5L55 - chains B and C of the 28 polymer chains in the assembly; structure by X-ray diffraction, 2.90 A resolution.

Chain B:
Name: Proteasome subunit alpha type-3
From: Saccharomyces cerevisiae S288c
Notes: EC 3.4.25.1
UniProtKB: P23638 (PSA3_YEAST); residues 0-257 here correspond to UniProt positions 1-258 (UniProt number = residue number + 1)
Chain sequence (258 residues; each row starts with the number of its first residue; numbering starts at 0):
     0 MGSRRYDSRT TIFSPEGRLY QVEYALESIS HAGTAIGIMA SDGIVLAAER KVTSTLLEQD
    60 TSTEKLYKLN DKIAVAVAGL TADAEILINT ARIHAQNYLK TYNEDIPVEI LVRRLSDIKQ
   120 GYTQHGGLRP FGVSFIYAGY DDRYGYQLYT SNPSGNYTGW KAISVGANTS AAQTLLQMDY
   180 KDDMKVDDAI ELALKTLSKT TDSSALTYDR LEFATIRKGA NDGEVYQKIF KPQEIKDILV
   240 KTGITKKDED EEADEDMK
Disordered / not traced: 0, 245-257
Curated features (UniProtKB/Swiss-Prot):
  - cross-link (Glycyl lysine isopeptide (Lys-Gly)): Lys99 (interchain with G-Cter in ubiquitin), Lys198 (interchain with G-Cter in ubiquitin), Lys230 (interchain with G-Cter in ubiquitin)

Chain C:
Name: Proteasome subunit alpha type-4
From: Saccharomyces cerevisiae S288c
Notes: EC 3.4.25.1
UniProtKB: P40303 (PSA4_YEAST); residues -1 to 252 here correspond to UniProt positions 1-254 (UniProt number = residue number + 2)
Chain sequence (254 residues; numbered -1 to 252; the number before each row is that of its first residue; numbers below 1 keep their minus sign (Met-1 is residue -1)):
    -1 MSGYDRALSI FSPDGHIFQV EYALEAVKRG TCAVGVKGKN CVVLGCERRS TLKLQDTRIT
    59 PSKVSKIDSH VVLSFSGLNA DSRILIEKAR VEAQSHRLTL EDPVTVEYLT RYVAGVQQRY
   119 TQSGGVRPFG VSTLIAGFDP RDDEPKLYQT EPSGIYSSWS AQTIGRNSKT VREFLEKNYD
   179 RKEPPATVEE CVKLTVRSLL EVVQTGAKNI EITVVKPDSD IVALSSEEIN QYVTQIEQEK
   239 QEQQEQDKKK KSNH
Disordered / not traced: -1 to 0, 241-252
Curated features (UniProtKB/Swiss-Prot):
  - modified residue: Thr58 (Phosphothreonine)

How chain B and chain C interact:
Residue-residue contacts (71):
  Arg3(B) - Arg4(C)
  Asp6(B) - Tyr2(C)  hydrogen bond
  Asp6(B) - Arg4(C)  salt bridge
  Arg8(B) - Arg4(C)
  Thr10(B) - Leu6(C)
  Thr10(B) - Arg125(C)
  Ile11(B) - Leu6(C)  hydrophobic
  Ile11(B) - Gln17(C)
  Phe12(B) - Gln17(C)  hydrogen bond (backbone-side chain)
  Phe12(B) - Tyr20(C)  hydrophobic
  Phe12(B) - Ala21(C)  hydrophobic
  Phe12(B) - Leu76(C)  hydrophobic
  Phe12(B) - Arg125(C)
  Phe12(B) - Pro126(C)
  Phe12(B) - Gly128(C)
  Ser13(B) - Tyr20(C)
  Pro14(B) - Tyr20(C)  hydrophobic
  Pro14(B) - Glu23(C)
  Glu15(B) - Glu23(C)
  Glu15(B) - Arg27(C)  hydrogen bond (backbone-side chain)
  Gly16(B) - Tyr20(C)
  Gly16(B) - Glu23(C)
  Gly16(B) - Ala24(C)
  Gly16(B) - Arg27(C)
  Arg17(B) - Arg27(C)
  Leu18(B) - Arg125(C)
  Met38(B) - Asp54(C)
  Arg112(B) - Arg81(C)
  Ser115(B) - Arg81(C)  hydrogen bond (backbone-side chain)
  Asp116(B) - Arg81(C)  salt bridge
  Gln119(B) - Ala78(C)
  Gln119(B) - Asp79(C)
  Gln119(B) - Ile82(C)
  Thr122(B) - Arg125(C)  hydrogen bond (backbone-side chain)
  Gln123(B) - Tyr118(C)
  Gln123(B) - Gly123(C)
  Gln123(B) - Val124(C)
  Gln123(B) - Arg125(C)  hydrogen bond (backbone-backbone)
  Gln123(B) - Phe127(C)
  His124(B) - Gly123(C)
  His124(B) - Val124(C)
  Gly125(B) - Tyr2(C)
  Gly125(B) - Gly123(C)
  Gly126(B) - Tyr2(C)
  Tyr143(B) - Arg56(C)  hydrogen bond (backbone-side chain)
  Tyr143(B) - Ile57(C)  hydrophobic
  Tyr145(B) - Arg56(C)  hydrogen bond (backbone-side chain)
  Gln146(B) - Ile57(C)
  Leu147(B) - Ile57(C)
  Tyr148(B) - Ile57(C)
  Ser153(B) - Ala78(C)
  Gly154(B) - Ala78(C)
  Gly154(B) - Arg81(C)  hydrogen bond (backbone-side chain)
  Asn155(B) - Asn77(C)
  Asn155(B) - Ala78(C)
  Tyr156(B) - Pro59(C)  hydrophobic
  Tyr156(B) - Arg81(C)
  Gly158(B) - Gln53(C)
  Gly158(B) - Asp54(C)  hydrogen bond (backbone-backbone)
  Gly158(B) - Ile57(C)
  Gly158(B) - Thr58(C)  hydrogen bond (backbone-side chain)
  Trp159(B) - Lys51(C)
  Trp159(B) - Leu52(C)
  Trp159(B) - Gln53(C)
  Trp159(B) - Asp54(C)
  Lys160(B) - Leu52(C)  hydrogen bond (backbone-backbone)
  Lys160(B) - Gln53(C)
  Ala161(B) - Leu52(C)
  Leu175(B) - Leu52(C)
  Gln176(B) - Lys51(C)
  Gln176(B) - Leu52(C)
Interface residues without a listed pair, chain B (41 interface residues in all): Glu108, Thr157, Gln172, Tyr179
Interface residues without a listed pair, chain C (31 interface residues in all): Leu50

Summary:
41 residues of chain B and 31 residues of chain C are in contact; the contacts include 12 hydrogen bonds and 2
salt bridges. Among the polar pairs are Asp6(B)-Arg4(C), Asp116(B)-Arg81(C) and Asp6(B)-Tyr2(C).
Chain B is Proteasome subunit alpha type-3 and chain C is Proteasome subunit alpha type-4, both from
Saccharomyces cerevisiae S288c; the structure, Yeast 20S proteasome in complex with epoxyketone inhibitor 18,
was determined by X-ray diffraction, deposited together with 5L52, 5L54, 5L5A, 5L5B, 5L5D, 5L5E and 30 further
entries.
